Entry 6HCI (X-ray diffraction, 2.12 A resolution); this record covers chains C and D of the 4 polymer chains in the assembly.

== Chain C (and D) ==
Molecule: Titin
From: Homo sapiens
Notes: EC 2.7.11.1; chain D of this document is another copy of the same molecule, construct and numbering; everything in this record applies to it too
Reference sequence: Q8WZ42 (TITIN_HUMAN); residues 1-105 here correspond to UniProt positions 32712-32816 (UniProt number = residue number + 32711)
Amino-acid sequence (105 residues; numbered 1 to 105; the number before each row is that of its first residue):
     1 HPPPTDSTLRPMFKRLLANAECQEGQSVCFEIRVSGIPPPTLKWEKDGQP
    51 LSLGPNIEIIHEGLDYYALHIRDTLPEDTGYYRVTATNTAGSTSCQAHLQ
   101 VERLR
Unresolved in the structure: 1-7, 104-105 (chain D: 1-7, 105)

== Interface between chain C and chain D ==
Residue-residue contacts (15; chain C residue first):
  Asn19(C) - Gln23(D)
  Ala20(C) - Gln23(D)
  Glu21(C) - Glu21(D)
  Glu21(C) - Gln23(D)  hydrogen bond (backbone-side chain)
  Glu21(C) - Glu102(D)
  Gln23(C) - Asn19(D)  hydrogen bond (side chain-backbone)
  Gln23(C) - Ala20(D)
  Gln23(C) - Glu21(D)  hydrogen bond (side chain-backbone)
  Gln26(C) - Val28(D)
  Gln26(C) - Cys29(D)  hydrogen bond (side chain-backbone)
  Ser27(C) - Ser27(D)
  Val28(C) - Gln26(D)
  Cys29(C) - Gln26(D)  hydrogen bond (backbone-side chain)
  His70(C) - Arg72(D)
  Glu102(C) - Glu21(D)
Other interface residues (no listed pair), chain C (11 interface residues in all): Cys22
Other interface residues (no listed pair), chain D (11 interface residues in all): Cys22

== In short ==
The chain C/chain D interface involves 11 residues from each chain; the contacts include 5 hydrogen bonds.
Among the polar pairs are Glu21(C)-Gln23(D), Gln23(C)-Asn19(D) and Gln26(C)-Cys29(D).
Both chains are Titin (Homo sapiens). Entry 6HCI (Crystal structure of titin M3 domain) was determined by
X-ray diffraction together with 6H4L from the same study.
